PDB entry 8CAI | electron microscopy, 2.08 A resolution | chains A and P of the 15 polymer chains in the assembly

== Chain A ==
Molecule: 16S rRNA
From: Escherichia coli BW25113
Sequence (1540 nucleotides; numbered 1 to 1540; the number before each row is that of its first residue):
     1 AAAUUGAAGA GUUUGAUCAU GGCUCAGAUU GAACGCUGGC GGCAGGCCUA ACACAUGCAA
    61 GUCGAACGGU AACAGGAAGA AGCUUGCUUC UUUGCUGACG AGUGGCGGAC GGGUGAGUAA
   121 UGUCUGGGAA ACUGCCUGAU GGAGGGGGAU AACUACUGGA AACGGUAGCU AAUACCGCAU
   181 AACGUCGCAA GACCAAAGAG GGGGACCUUC GGGCCUCUUG CCAUCGGAUG UGCCCAGAUG
   241 GGAUUAGCUA GUAGGUGGGG UAACGGCUCA CCUAGGCGAC GAUCCCUAGC UGGUCUGAGA
   301 GGAUGACCAG CCACACUGGA ACUGAGACAC GGUCCAGACU CCUACGGGAG GCAGCAGUGG
   361 GGAAUAUUGC ACAAUGGGCG CAAGCCUGAU GCAGCCAUGC CGCGUGUAUG AAGAAGGCCU
   421 UCGGGUUGUA AAGUACUUUC AGCGGGGAGG AAGGGAGUAA AGUUAAUACC UUUGCUCAUU
   481 GACGUUACCC GCAGAAGAAG CACCGGCUAA CUCCGUGCCA GCAGCCXCGG UAAUACGGAG
   541 GGUGCAAGCG UUAAUCGGAA UUACUGGGCG UAAAGCGCAC GCAGGCGGUU UGUUAAGUCA
   601 GAUGUGAAAU CCCCGGGCUC AACCUGGGAA CUGCAUCUGA UACUGGCAAG CUUGAGUCUC
   661 GUAGAGGGGG GUAGAAUUCC AGGUGUAGCG GUGAAAUGCG UAGAGAUCUG GAGGAAUACC
   721 GGUGGCGAAG GCGGCCCCCU GGACGAAGAC UGACGCUCAG GUGCGAAAGC GUGGGGAGCA
   781 AACAGGAUUA GAUACCCUGG UAGUCCACGC CGUAAACGAU GUCGACUUGG AGGUUGUGCC
   841 CUUGAGGCGU GGCUUCCGGA GCUAACGCGU UAAGUCGACC GCCUGGGGAG UACGGCCGCA
   901 AGGUUAAAAC UCAAAUGAAU UGACGGGGGC CCGCACAAGC GGUGGAGCAU GUGGUUUAAU
   961 UCGAUGXAAC GCGAAGAACC UUACCUGGUC UUGACAUCCA CGGAAGUUUU CAGAGAUGAG
  1021 AAUGUGCCUU CGGGAACCGU GAGACAGGUG CUGCAUGGCU GUCGUCAGCU CGUGUUGUGA
  1081 AAUGUUGGGU UAAGUCCCGC AACGAGCGCA ACCCUUAUCC UUUGUUGCCA GCGGUCCGGC
  1141 CGGGAACUCA AAGGAGACUG CCAGUGAUAA ACUGGAGGAA GGUGGGGAUG ACGUCAAGUC
  1201 AUCAUGGCCC UUACGACCAG GGCUACACAC GUGCUACAAU GGCGCAUACA AAGAGAAGCG
  1261 ACCUCGCGAG AGCAAGCGGA CCUCAUAAAG UGCGUCGUAG UCCGGAUUGG AGUCUGCAAC
  1321 UCGACUCCAU GAAGUCGGAA UCGCUAGUAA UCGUGGAUCA GAAUGCCACG GUGAAUACGU
  1381 UCCCGGGCCU UGUACACACC GCCCGUXACA CCAUGGGAGU GGGUUGCAAA AGAAGUAGGU
  1441 AGCUUAACCU UCGGGAGGGC GCUUACCACU UUGUGAUUCA UGACUGGGGU GAAGUCGUAA
  1501 CAAGGUAACC GUAGGGGAAC CUGCGGUUGG AUCACCUCCU
Not modelled in the structure: 1, 77-91, 201-216, 838-849, 934-1052, 1110-1189, 1199-1204, 1209-1379, 1535-1540
Modified positions: PSU (pseudouridine-5'-monophosphate) at position 516, G7M (N7-methyl-guanosine-5'-monophosphate) at position 527, 2MG (2N-methylguanosine-5'-monophosphate) at position 966, 5MC (5-methylcytidine-5'-monophosphate) at position 967, 2MG (2N-methylguanosine-5'-monophosphate) at position 1207, 4OC (4n,o2'-methylcytidine-5'-monophosphate) at position 1402, 5MC (5-methylcytidine-5'-monophosphate) at position 1407, UR3 (3-methyluridine-5'-monophoshate) at position 1498, 2MG (2N-methylguanosine-5'-monophosphate) at position 1516, MA6 (6N-dimethyladenosine-5'-monophoshate) at position 1518, MA6 (6N-dimethyladenosine-5'-monophoshate) at position 1519
Bound ions: K+ site 1: G11, U12, G21, G22; Mg2+ site 1 near G21 (its only coordinating residue here); Mg2+ site 2: A59, U387; K+ site 2: G61, U62, G104, G105; Mg2+ site 3 near G100 (its only coordinating residue here); K+ site 3: G107, G324, G326; Mg2+ site 4: A109, G331; Mg2+ site 5 near G111 (its only coordinating residue here); K+ site 4: G115, A116, G117, G289; Mg2+ site 6: A116, G117, G289; Mg2+ site 7: A174, C175; Mg2+ site 8: U180, A195; 22 more K+ sites not listed; 33 more Mg2+ sites not listed
Small-molecule neighbours:
  - hydrated form of streptomycin (5I0; [(2S,3S,4S,5R,6S)-2-[(2R,3R,4R,5S)-2-[(1R,2S,3R,4R,5S,6R)-2,4-bis[[azaniumylidene(azanyl)methyl]amino]-3,5,6-tris(oxidanyl)cyclohexyl]oxy-4-[bis(oxidanyl)methyl]-5-methyl-4-oxidanyl-oxolan-3-yl]oxy-6-(hydroxymethyl)-4,5-bis(oxidanyl)oxan-3-yl]-methyl-azanium): U12, U13, U14, C526, G7M_527, C912, A913, A914, A915, U1490, G1491
  - hygromycin b variant (HY0), molecule 1: C658, U659, C660, G661, U662, A663, G664, G666, U740, G741, G742, A743
  - hygromycin b variant (HY0), molecule 2: G670, G671, U672, A673, G674, A715, A716, U717, G734, C735, C736
  - hygromycin b variant (HY0), molecule 3: C1403, C1404, G1405, U1406, 5MC_1407, A1492, G1494, U1495, C1496, G1497, UR3_1498
  - spectinomycin (SCM): C1063, G1064, C1066, G1068, C1069, A1191, C1192, G1193, U1194, G1386, G1387, C1388
What the authors report for this chain:
  - K+ coordination: G1497

== Chain P ==
Molecule: 30S ribosomal protein S16
From: Escherichia coli BW25113
UniProtKB: P0A7T3 (RS16_ECOLI); residue numbers follow UniProt; this construct covers 1-82
Chain sequence (82 residues; numbered 1 to 82; the number before each row is that of its first residue):
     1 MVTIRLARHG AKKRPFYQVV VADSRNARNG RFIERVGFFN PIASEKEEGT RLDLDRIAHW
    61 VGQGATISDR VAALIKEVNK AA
Not modelled in the structure: 82

== Interface between chain A and chain P ==
Contacting residue pairs (81):
  C43(A) - Lys12(P)  salt bridge to the phosphate
  A44(A) - Lys12(P)  phosphate contact
  C110(A) - Arg25(P)  hydrogen bond to the sugar
  G111(A) - Arg25(P)  sugar contact
  G111(A) - Ala27(P)  sugar contact
  G112(A) - Ala27(P)  phosphate contact
  G134(A) - Arg25(P)  hydrogen bond to the base
  C135(A) - Met1(P)  hydrogen bond to the base
  C136(A) - Met1(P)  sugar contact
  C136(A) - Gly64(P)  hydrogen bond to the sugar
  U137(A) - Gly62(P)  sugar contact
  U137(A) - Gly64(P)  sugar contact
  G227(A) - Gln63(P)  hydrogen bond to the base
  A228(A) - Val2(P)  sugar contact
  A228(A) - Trp60(P)  phosphate contact
  A228(A) - Gln63(P)  sugar contact
  U229(A) - Val2(P)  sugar contact
  U229(A) - Asp23(P)  sugar contact
  U229(A) - Ile33(P)  sugar contact
  U229(A) - Trp60(P)  phosphate contact
  G230(A) - Asp23(P)  sugar contact
  G230(A) - Arg25(P)  hydrogen bond to the sugar
  G230(A) - Arg31(P)  salt bridge to the phosphate
  U231(A) - Arg31(P)  salt bridge to the phosphate
  A309(A) - Asn29(P)  sugar contact
  A309(A) - Gly30(P)  phosphate contact
  A309(A) - Arg31(P)  phosphate contact
  G310(A) - Gly30(P)  phosphate contact
  G310(A) - Arg31(P)  hydrogen bond to the phosphate
  C311(A) - Arg31(P)  salt bridge to the phosphate
  A374(A) - Tyr17(P)  hydrogen bond to the sugar
  A374(A) - Arg70(P)  hydrogen bond to the phosphate
  U375(A) - Leu6(P)  hydrogen bond to the sugar
  U375(A) - Tyr17(P)  sugar contact
  U375(A) - Arg28(P)  hydrogen bond to the base
  U375(A) - Arg70(P)  salt bridge to the phosphate
  G376(A) - Arg5(P)  hydrogen bond to the phosphate
  G376(A) - Leu6(P)  hydrogen bond to the phosphate
  G376(A) - Arg28(P)  sugar contact
  G376(A) - Ser68(P)  hydrogen bond to the phosphate
  G377(A) - Thr3(P)  phosphate contact
  G377(A) - Arg5(P)  salt bridge to the phosphate
  G377(A) - Ser24(P)  sugar contact
  U390(A) - Arg28(P)  hydrogen bond to the sugar
  G391(A) - Arg8(P)  hydrogen bond to the phosphate
  G391(A) - Arg28(P)  salt bridge to the phosphate
  C392(A) - Arg8(P)  salt bridge to the phosphate
  C392(A) - Lys12(P)  phosphate contact
  C392(A) - Lys13(P)  hydrogen bond to the phosphate
  A393(A) - Lys12(P)  salt bridge to the phosphate
  A393(A) - Lys13(P)  phosphate contact
  G449(A) - Ile42(P)  sugar contact
  G450(A) - Lys13(P)  base contact
  G450(A) - Pro15(P)  sugar contact
  G450(A) - Pro41(P)  sugar contact
  G450(A) - Ile42(P)  sugar contact
  A451(A) - Arg70(P)  salt bridge to the phosphate
  A452(A) - Arg70(P)  sugar contact
  A452(A) - Ala73(P)  sugar contact
  G474(A) - Lys76(P)  salt bridge to the phosphate
  C483(A) - Lys13(P)  hydrogen bond to the base
  A608(A) - Phe32(P)  sugar contact
  G616(A) - Glu47(P)  hydrogen bond to the sugar
  G617(A) - Arg14(P)  hydrogen bond to the sugar
  G617(A) - Ser44(P)  sugar contact
  G617(A) - Glu47(P)  sugar contact
  C618(A) - Arg14(P)  hydrogen bond to the sugar
  C623(A) - Ala11(P)  sugar contact
  C624(A) - Gly10(P)  phosphate contact
  C624(A) - Ala11(P)  sugar contact
  U625(A) - His9(P)  phosphate contact
  U625(A) - Gly10(P)  hydrogen bond to the phosphate
  U625(A) - Phe16(P)  phosphate contact
  U625(A) - Gln18(P)  phosphate contact
  G626(A) - Phe16(P)  phosphate contact
  G626(A) - Gln18(P)  hydrogen bond to the phosphate
  G626(A) - Arg35(P)  salt bridge to the phosphate
  G626(A) - Phe38(P)  sugar contact
  G626(A) - Arg51(P)  hydrogen bond to the sugar
  G627(A) - Arg35(P)  salt bridge to the phosphate
  G627(A) - Arg51(P)  salt bridge to the phosphate
Other interface residues (no listed pair), chain A (44 interface residues in all): A325, G378, G453, U473
Other interface residues (no listed pair), chain P (43 interface residues in all): Asn26, Thr66

== Summary ==
44 residues of chain A face 43 of chain P across their interface, with 24 hydrogen bonds and 14 salt bridges.
Polar pairs include G134(A)-Arg25(P), C135(A)-Met1(P) and G227(A)-Gln63(P). Ligands of chain A: 3 copies of
hygromycin b variant, hydrated form of streptomycin and spectinomycin. The paper reports K+ coordination by
G1497(A).
Here chain A is 16S rRNA and chain P is 30S ribosomal protein S16, both from Escherichia coli BW25113. Entry
8CAI (Streptomycin and Hygromycin B bound to the 30S body) was determined by electron microscopy together with
8CA7, 8CEP, 8CF1, 8CF8, 8CGI, 8CGJ, 8CGR and 8CGU from the same study.
